Entry 3MDM (X-ray diffraction, 1.60 A resolution); this record covers chain A.

# Chain A
Name: Cholesterol 24-hydroxylase
From: Homo sapiens
Notes: EC 1.14.13.98
UniProt: Q9Y6A2 (CP46A_HUMAN); residues 51-500 here = UniProt positions 51-500
Sequence (456 residues; each row starts with the number of its first residue):
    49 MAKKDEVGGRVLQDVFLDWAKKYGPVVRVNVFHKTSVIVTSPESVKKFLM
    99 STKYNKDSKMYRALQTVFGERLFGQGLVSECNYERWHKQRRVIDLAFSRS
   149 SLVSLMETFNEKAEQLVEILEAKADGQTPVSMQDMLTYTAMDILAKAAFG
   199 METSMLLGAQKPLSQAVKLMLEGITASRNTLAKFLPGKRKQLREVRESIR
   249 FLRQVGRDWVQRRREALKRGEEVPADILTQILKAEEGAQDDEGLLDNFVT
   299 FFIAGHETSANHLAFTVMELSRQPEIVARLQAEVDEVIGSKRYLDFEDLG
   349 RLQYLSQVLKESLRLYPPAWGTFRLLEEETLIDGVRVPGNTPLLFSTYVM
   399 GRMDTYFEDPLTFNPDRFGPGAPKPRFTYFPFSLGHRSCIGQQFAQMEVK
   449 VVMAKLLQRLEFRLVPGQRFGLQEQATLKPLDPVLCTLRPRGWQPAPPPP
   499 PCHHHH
Not modelled in the structure: 49-56, 492-504
Construct notes: expression tag (49-50, 501-504)
Bound ions: heme Fe: Cys437 (together with FJZ)
Ligand contacts:
  - FJZ (N-cyclohexyl-4-(1H-imidazol-5-yl)piperidine-1-carbothioamide): Phe80, Met108, Tyr109, Leu112, Val126, Arg226, Ala302, Thr306, Trp368, Gly369, Thr370, Phe371, Cys437, Ala474, Thr475
  - heme (HEM): Lys104, Tyr109, Leu125, Val126, Trp134, Arg138, Phe145, Leu192, Ile275, Thr298, Phe299, Ala302, Gly303, Thr306, Ser307, His310, Leu361, Pro366, Ala367, Gly369, Thr370, Pro429, Phe430, Ser431, Arg435, Ser436, Cys437, Ile438, Gly439, Phe442, Ala443, Glu446
Curated features (UniProtKB/Swiss-Prot):
  - binding site (heme): Cys437
What the authors report for this chain:
  - binding site for FJZ: Phe80, Tyr109, Leu112, Val126, Arg226, Ala302, Thr306, Gly369, Phe371, Ala474, Thr475
  - binding site for heme: Lys104, Tyr109, Thr370
  - conformationally variable residues (loop rearrangement, side-chain flip): Phe80, Leu112, Phe121, Ser225 to Gly235, Thr306, Trp368
  - contacts within the chain: His81-Asn227 (hydrogen bond), Glu305-Thr306 (hydrogen bond), Glu305-Thr475 (hydrogen bond)
  - mutagenesis - T306A (5-fold): increased binding to FJZ

# In short
Bound to chain A: heme and compound FJZ. Curated annotation (UniProt) lists heme-binding residue Cys437. The
paper reports a binding site for FJZ at Phe80, Tyr109 and Leu112 among others; T306A increases binding to FJZ.
Chain A is Cholesterol 24-hydroxylase (Homo sapiens); the structure, Thioperamide complex of Cytochrome P450
46A1, was determined by X-ray diffraction (same publication as 3MDR, 3MDT and 3MDV).
